PDB entry 6JM9 | electron microscopy, 7.30 A resolution (low resolution: residue-level contacts below are approximate; hydrogen-bond / salt-bridge calls are withheld) | chains I and C of the 11 polymer chains in the assembly

# Chain I
Molecule: DNA strand I
From: synthetic construct
Sequence (123 nucleotides; row label = number of the first residue in the row; numbers below 1 keep their minus sign (DC-63 is residue -63)):
   -63 CACCTGCAGA TTCTACCAAA AGTGTATTTG GAAACTGCTC CATCAAAAGG CATGTTCAGC
    -3 TGAATTCAGC TGAACATGCC TTTTGATGGA GCAGTTTCCA AATACACTTT TGGTAGAATC
    57 TGC

# Chain C
Name: Histone H2A
From: Xenopus laevis
Reference sequence: Q6AZJ8 (Q6AZJ8_XENLA); residues 14-120 here correspond to UniProt positions 15-121 (UniProt number = residue number + 1)
Chain sequence (107 residues; row label = number of the first residue in the row):
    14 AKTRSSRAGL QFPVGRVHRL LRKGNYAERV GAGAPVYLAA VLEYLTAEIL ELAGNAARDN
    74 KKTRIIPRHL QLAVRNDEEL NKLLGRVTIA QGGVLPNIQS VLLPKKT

# How chain I and chain C interact
Pairs across the interface (16; chain I residue first):
  DA-62(I) - Lys74(C)
  DA-54(I) - Arg77(C)
  DA-44(I) - Arg32(C)
  DA-43(I) - Gly28(C)
  DA-43(I) - Arg29(C)
  DA-43(I) - Arg32(C)
  DG-42(I) - Ala14(C)
  DG-42(I) - Lys15(C)
  DG-42(I) - Thr16(C)
  DG-42(I) - Arg17(C)
  DG-42(I) - Gly28(C)
  DT-41(I) - Ala14(C)
  DT-41(I) - Lys15(C)
  DT-41(I) - Arg20(C)
  DT-35(I) - Arg42(C)
  DG-34(I) - Arg42(C)

# Overview
Chain I and chain C form an interface of 8 and 11 residues respectively.
Chain I is DNA strand I (synthetic construct) and chain C is Histone H2A (Xenopus laevis); the structure,
cryo-EM structure of DOT1L bound to unmodified nucleosome, was determined by electron microscopy.
